Entry 8UD5 (electron microscopy, 3.13 A resolution); this record covers chains A and C of the 8 polymer chains in the assembly.

== Chain A (and C) ==
Molecule: Non-structural protein 15
Source organism: Severe acute respiratory syndrome coronavirus 2
Notes: EC 4.6.1.-; chain C of this document is another copy of the same molecule, construct and numbering; everything in this record applies to it too
UniProtKB: P0DTD1 (R1AB_SARS2); residues 1-346 here correspond to UniProt positions 6453-6798 (UniProt number = residue number + 6452)
Amino-acid sequence (359 residues; numbered -12 to 346; the number before each row is that of its first residue; numbers below 1 keep their minus sign (Met-12 is residue -12)):
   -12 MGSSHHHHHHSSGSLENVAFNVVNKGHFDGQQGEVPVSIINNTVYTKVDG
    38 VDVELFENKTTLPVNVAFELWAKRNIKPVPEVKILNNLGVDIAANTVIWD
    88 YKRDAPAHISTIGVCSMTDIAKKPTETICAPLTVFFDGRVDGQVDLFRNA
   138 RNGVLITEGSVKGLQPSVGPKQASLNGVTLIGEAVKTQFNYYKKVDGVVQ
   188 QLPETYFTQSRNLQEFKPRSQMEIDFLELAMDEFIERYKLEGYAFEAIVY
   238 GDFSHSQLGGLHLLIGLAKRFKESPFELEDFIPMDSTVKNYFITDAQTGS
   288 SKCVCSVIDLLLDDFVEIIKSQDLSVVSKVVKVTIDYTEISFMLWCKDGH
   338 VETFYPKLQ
Not modelled in the structure: -12 to 0
Sequence notes: initiating methionine (-12); expression tag (-11 to 0); engineered mutation Ala234 (His6686 in P0DTD1)
Curated features (UniProtKB/Swiss-Prot):
  - active site: His249 (Proton acceptor), Lys289 (For uridylate-specific endoribonuclease nsp15 activity)
  - binding site (uracil): Lys289 to Ser293, Thr340 to Lys344
  - site: Lys289 (Transition state stabilizer), Ser293 (Uracil recognition site), Gln346 (Cleavage)
What the authors report for this chain:
  - binding site for the 35-nt RNA strand: Lys110, Thr112, Glu113, Asp132
  - binding site for the 35-nt RNA strand: Asp132, Arg135, Asn136
  - catalytic residues: His249 (citing earlier work)

== Chain A / chain C interface ==
Pairs across the interface - 52 pairs, chain A then chain C:
  Val9(A) with Phe268(C)
  Val10(A) with Phe268(C); Ile269(C)
  Asn11(A) with Val291(C)
  Lys12(A) with Cys290(C); Val291(C)
  Gly13(A) with Phe268(C); Phe279(C)
  His14(A) with Cys290(C)
  Ile27(A) with Thr48(C)
  Asn28(A) with Asn29(C), hydrogen bond
  Tyr32(A) with Lys46(C), hydrogen bond (side chain-backbone); Thr48(C)
  Val35(A) with Met271(C), hydrophobic
  Gly37(A) with Ile96(C)
  Val38(A) with Arg90(C); Ala94(C)
  Asp39(A) with Thr48(C); Arg90(C), hydrogen bond (backbone-side chain)
  Val40(A) with Arg90(C); Ile269(C), hydrophobic; Pro270(C)
  Glu41(A) with Pro270(C)
  Leu42(A) with Phe268(C)
  Trp58(A) with Glu266(C)
  Arg61(A) with Glu266(C), salt bridge; Phe279(C)
  Ile63(A) with Phe279(C), hydrophobic; Cys290(C), hydrophobic
  Leu162(A) with Thr281(C); Gly286(C); Ser288(C)
  Asn163(A) with Glu264(C); Glu266(C), hydrogen bond; Phe279(C); Thr281(C)
  Val165(A) with Glu264(C); Thr281(C)
  Leu167(A) with Asp282(C); Ala283(C); Gly286(C)
  Ile168(A) with Gln284(C)
  Glu170(A) with Gln284(C); Thr285(C), hydrogen bond (backbone-backbone)
  Ala171(A) with Phe240(C); Ser241(C); His242(C); Ser243(C); Thr285(C), hydrogen bond (backbone-backbone); Ser287(C)
  Val172(A) with Ser243(C); Gly286(C)
Other interface residues (no listed pair), chain A (30 interface residues in all): Asp36, Gly169, Glu202
Other interface residues (no listed pair), chain C (29 interface residues in all): Thr47, Pro262

== In short ==
Chain A and chain C form an interface of 30 and 29 residues respectively, with 6 hydrogen bonds and 1 salt
bridge. Among the polar pairs are Arg61(A)-Glu266(C), Asn28(A)-Asn29(C) and Tyr32(A)-Lys46(C). From the paper:
the catalytic residue His249(A); a binding site for the 35-nt RNA strand at Lys110(A), Thr112(A) and Glu113(A)
among others.
Chain A and chain C are both Non-structural protein 15 (Severe acute respiratory syndrome coronavirus 2); the
structure, SARS-CoV-2 Nsp15 bound to poly(A/U) RNA, state 2, was determined by electron microscopy (same
publication as 8UD2, 8UD3 and 8UD4).
